PDB entry 6OT0 | electron microscopy, 3.84 A resolution | chains B and L of the 6 polymer chains in the assembly

# Chain B
Molecule: Guanine nucleotide-binding protein G(I)/G(S)/G(T) subunit beta-1
Organism: Homo sapiens
Reference sequence: P62873 (GBB1_HUMAN); numbering as in UniProt (aligned over 2-340)
Sequence (351 residues; numbered -10 to 340; the number before each row is that of its first residue; numbers below 1 keep their minus sign (Met-10 is residue -10)):
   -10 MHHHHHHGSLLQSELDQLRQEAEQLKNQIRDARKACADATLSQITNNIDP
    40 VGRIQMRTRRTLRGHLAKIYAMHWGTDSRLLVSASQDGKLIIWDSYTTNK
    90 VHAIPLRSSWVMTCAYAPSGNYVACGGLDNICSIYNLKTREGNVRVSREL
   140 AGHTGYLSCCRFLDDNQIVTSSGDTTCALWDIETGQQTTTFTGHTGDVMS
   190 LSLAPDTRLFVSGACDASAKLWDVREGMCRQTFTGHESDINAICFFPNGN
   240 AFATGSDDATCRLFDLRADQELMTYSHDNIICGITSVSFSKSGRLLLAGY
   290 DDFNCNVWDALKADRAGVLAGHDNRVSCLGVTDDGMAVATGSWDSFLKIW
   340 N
Disordered / not traced: -10 to 1
Sequence notes: expression tag (-10 to 1)
Curated features (UniProtKB/Swiss-Prot):
  - modified residue: Ser2 (N-acetylserine), His266 (Phosphohistidine)
  - natural variant: Leu30 (L30F: In MRD42; uncertain significance), Arg52 (R52G: In MRD42), Gly64 (G64V: In MRD42), Asp76 (D76E: In MRD42; D76G: In MRD42), Gly77 (G77S: In MRD42), Lys78 (K78R: In MRD42), Ile80 (I80N: In MRD42; I80T: In MRD42), His91 (H91R: In MRD42; uncertain significance), Ala92 (A92T: In MRD42), Pro94 (P94S: In MRD42), Leu95 (L95P: In MRD42), Arg96 (R96L: In MRD42), 5 further natural variant entries in UniProt

# Chain L
Molecule: Fab light chain
Organism: Mus musculus
Notes: antibody fragment or engineered binder
Sequence (215 residues; numbered 1 to 215; the number before each row is that of its first residue):
     1 SDIQMTQSPSSLSASVGDRVTITCRASQSVSSAVAWYQQKPGKAPKLLIY
    51 SASSLYSGVPSRFSGSRSGTDFTLTISSLQPEDFATYYCQQSSSSLITFG
   101 QGTKVEIKRTVAAPSVFIFPPSDSQLKSGTASVVCLLNNFYPREAKVQWK
   151 VDNALQSGNSQESVTEQDSKDSTYSLSSTLTLSKADYEKHKVYACEVTHQ
   201 GLSSPVTKSFNRGEC
Disordered / not traced: 1-4, 109-215

# Interface between chain B and chain L
Pairs across the interface - 5 pairs, chain B then chain L:
  Asn110(B) with Ser66(L)
  Asp153(B) with Ser53(L); Ser54(L)
  Asn155(B) with Ser53(L)
  Glu172(B) with Ser32(L), hydrogen bond
Also at the interface, not in a pair above, chain B (8 interface residues in all): Arg129, Asp154, Gln156, Arg197
Also at the interface, not in a pair above, chain L (7 interface residues in all): Ser57, Gly58, Gly69

# Overview
The interface between chain B and chain L involves 8 residues on one side and 7 on the other; the contacts
include 1 hydrogen bond. Its one hydrogen-bonded contact is Glu172(B)-Ser32(L).
Here chain B is Guanine nucleotide-binding protein G(I)/G(S)/G(T) subunit beta-1 (Homo sapiens) and chain L is
Fab light chain (Mus musculus). Entry 6OT0 (Structure of human Smoothened-Gi complex) was determined by
electron microscopy.
